Entry 8OTM (X-ray diffraction, 1.60 A resolution); this record covers chains B and C of the 4 polymer chains in the assembly.

Chain B (and C):
Protein: Enoyl-[acyl-carrier-protein] reductase [NADH]
Source organism: Mycobacterium tuberculosis
Notes: EC 1.3.1.9; chain C of this document is another copy of the same molecule, construct and numbering; everything in this record applies to it too
UniProt: P9WGR1 (INHA_MYCTU); residues 1-269 here = UniProt positions 1-269
Amino-acid sequence (271 residues; each row starts with the number of its first residue; numbers below 1 keep their minus sign (Gly-1 is residue -1)):
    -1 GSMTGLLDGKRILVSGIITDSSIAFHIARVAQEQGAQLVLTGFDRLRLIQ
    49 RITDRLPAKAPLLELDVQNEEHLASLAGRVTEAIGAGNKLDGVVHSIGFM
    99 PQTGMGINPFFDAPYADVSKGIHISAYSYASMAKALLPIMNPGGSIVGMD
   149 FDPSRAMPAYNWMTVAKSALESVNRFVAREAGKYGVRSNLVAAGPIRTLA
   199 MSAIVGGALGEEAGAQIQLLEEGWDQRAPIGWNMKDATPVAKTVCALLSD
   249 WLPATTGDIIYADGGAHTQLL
Not modelled in the structure: -1 to 1 (chain C: -1 to 2)
Construct notes: expression tag (-1 to 0)
Bound ions: Na+: Asp223, Gln224, Ala226
Residues lining bound ligands:
  - NAD (nicotinamide-adenine-dinucleotide): Gly14, Ile15, Ile16, Ser20, Ile21, Phe41, Leu63, Asp64, Val65, Gln66, Ser94, Ile95, Gly96, Phe97, Ile122, Met147, Asp148, Phe149, Tyr158, Met161, Lys165, Ala191, Gly192, Pro193, Ile194, Thr196, Leu197, Ala198, Met199
  - VZI (2-oxidanylidene-N-[[1-[(3-oxidanyl-4-phenoxy-phenyl)methyl]-1,2,3-triazol-4-yl]methyl]chromene-3-carboxamide): Gly96, Phe97, Met98, Met103, Phe149, Met155, Pro156, Ala157, Tyr158, Met161, Lys165, Pro193, Thr196, Ala198, Met199, Ile202, Val203, Leu218, Trp222, Arg225
Swiss-Prot annotation at these positions:
  - binding site (NAD(+)): Ser20, Ile21, Asp64, Val65, Ile95, Gly96, Lys165, Ile194
  - binding site (substrate): Tyr158
  - site: Phe149 (May act as an intermediate that passes the hydride ion from NADH to the substrate), Tyr158 (Transition state stabilizer)
  - modified residue: Thr266 (Phosphothreonine)
Reported in the primary citation:
  - binding site for VZI: Gly96, Phe97, Met98, Met155, Pro156, Tyr158, Met161, Ala198, Met199, Val203, Leu217, Leu218, Arg225, Leu268, Leu269
  - catalytic residues: Phe149, Tyr158, Lys165 (citing earlier work)

How chain B and chain C interact:
Residue-residue contacts (70; chain B residue first):
  Leu4(B) - Leu4(C)  hydrophobic
  Leu4(B) - Trp249(C)  hydrophobic
  Val28(B) - Trp249(C)  hydrophobic
  Gln32(B) - Trp249(C)
  Arg173(B) - Thr266(C)
  Arg173(B) - Gln267(C)  hydrogen bond (backbone-side chain)
  Ala176(B) - Pro227(C)
  Arg177(B) - Gln267(C)  hydrogen bond
  Arg177(B) - Leu268(C)  hydrogen bond (side chain-backbone)
  Gly180(B) - Pro227(C)
  Val184(B) - Ile228(C)
  Arg185(B) - Ile228(C)
  Pro227(B) - Ala176(C)
  Pro227(B) - Gly180(C)
  Pro227(B) - Thr254(C)
  Ile228(B) - Val184(C)
  Ile228(B) - Pro251(C)
  Ile228(B) - Ala252(C)  hydrophobic
  Pro237(B) - Pro251(C)  hydrophobic
  Pro237(B) - Ala252(C)  hydrophobic
  Lys240(B) - Asp248(C)  hydrogen bond (side chain-backbone)
  Lys240(B) - Trp249(C)
  Thr241(B) - Trp249(C)
  Thr241(B) - Leu250(C)
  Ala244(B) - Trp249(C)
  Ala244(B) - Leu250(C)  hydrophobic
  Asp248(B) - Lys240(C)  hydrogen bond (backbone-side chain)
  Trp249(B) - Leu4(C)  hydrophobic
  Trp249(B) - Val28(C)  hydrophobic
  Trp249(B) - Gln32(C)
  Trp249(B) - Lys240(C)
  Trp249(B) - Thr241(C)
  Trp249(B) - Ala244(C)
  Leu250(B) - Thr241(C)
  Leu250(B) - Ala244(C)  hydrophobic
  Pro251(B) - Ile228(C)
  Pro251(B) - Pro237(C)  hydrophobic
  Ala252(B) - Ile228(C)  hydrophobic
  Ala252(B) - Pro237(C)  hydrophobic
  Ala252(B) - Tyr259(C)
  Ala252(B) - Ala260(C)
  Ala252(B) - Asp261(C)  hydrogen bond (backbone-backbone)
  Ala252(B) - Gly262(C)  hydrogen bond (backbone-backbone)
  Ala252(B) - Gly263(C)
  Thr253(B) - Tyr259(C)  hydrogen bond (side chain-backbone)
  Thr254(B) - Pro227(C)
  Thr254(B) - Ile228(C)
  Thr254(B) - Gly262(C)
  Thr254(B) - Gly263(C)
  Thr254(B) - Thr266(C)
  Gly255(B) - Thr266(C)
  Asp256(B) - Tyr259(C)
  Asp256(B) - His265(C)  salt bridge
  Ile258(B) - Ile258(C)  hydrophobic
  Tyr259(B) - Ala252(C)
  Tyr259(B) - Thr253(C)  hydrogen bond (backbone-side chain)
  Tyr259(B) - Asp256(C)
  Ala260(B) - Ala252(C)
  Asp261(B) - Ala252(C)  hydrogen bond (backbone-backbone)
  Gly262(B) - Ala252(C)  hydrogen bond (backbone-backbone)
  Gly262(B) - Thr254(C)
  Gly263(B) - Ala252(C)
  Gly263(B) - Thr254(C)
  His265(B) - Asp256(C)  salt bridge
  Thr266(B) - Arg173(C)
  Thr266(B) - Thr254(C)
  Thr266(B) - Gly255(C)
  Gln267(B) - Arg173(C)  hydrogen bond (side chain-backbone)
  Gln267(B) - Arg177(C)  hydrogen bond
  Leu268(B) - Arg177(C)  hydrogen bond (backbone-side chain)
Also at the interface, not in a pair above, chain B (36 interface residues in all): Trp230, Cys243
Also at the interface, not in a pair above, chain C (36 interface residues in all): Arg185, Trp230, Cys243

In short:
Chain B and chain C each contribute 36 residues to their interface, with 14 hydrogen bonds and 2 salt bridges.
Polar contacts include Asp256(B)-His265(C), Arg173(B)-Gln267(C) and Arg177(B)-Gln267(C). Chain B binds NAD and
compound VZI. The paper reports catalytic residues Phe149(B), Tyr158(B) and Lys165(B); a binding site for VZI
at Gly96(B), Phe97(B) and Met98(B) among others.
Chain B and chain C are both Enoyl-[acyl-carrier-protein] reductase [NADH] (Mycobacterium tuberculosis); the
structure, structure of InhA from mycobacterium tuberculosis in complex with
N-((1-(3-hydroxy-4-phenoxybenzyl)-1H-1,2,3-triazol-4-yl)methyl)-2-oxo-2H-chromene-3-carboxamide, was
determined by X-ray diffraction, deposited together with 8OTN.
